Entry 2EPH (X-ray diffraction, 2.70 A resolution); this record covers chains B and C of the 5 polymer chains in the assembly.

Chain B (and C):
Protein: Fructose-bisphosphate aldolase
From: Plasmodium falciparum
Notes: EC 4.1.2.13; chain C of this document is another copy of the same molecule, construct and numbering; everything in this record applies to it too
Reference sequence: P14223 (ALF_PLAFA); residues 0-368 here correspond to UniProt positions 1-369 (UniProt number = residue number + 1)
Sequence (369 residues; each row starts with the number of its first residue; numbering starts at 0):
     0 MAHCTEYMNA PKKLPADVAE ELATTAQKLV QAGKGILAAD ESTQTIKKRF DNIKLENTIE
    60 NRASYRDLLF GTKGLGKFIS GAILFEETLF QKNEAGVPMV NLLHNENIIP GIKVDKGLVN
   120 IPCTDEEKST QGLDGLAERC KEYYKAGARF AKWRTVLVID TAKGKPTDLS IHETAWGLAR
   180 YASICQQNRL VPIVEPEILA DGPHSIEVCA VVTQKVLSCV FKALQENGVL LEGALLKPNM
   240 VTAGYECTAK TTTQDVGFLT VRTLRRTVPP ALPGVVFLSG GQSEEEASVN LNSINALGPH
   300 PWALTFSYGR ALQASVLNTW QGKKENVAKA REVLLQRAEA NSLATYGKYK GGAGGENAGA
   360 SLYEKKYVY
Unresolved in the structure: 0-2, 352-368 (chain C: 0-1, 365-368)
Swiss-Prot annotation at these positions:
  - active site: E194 (Proton acceptor), K236 (Schiff-base intermediate with dihydroxyacetone phosphate)
  - binding site (dihydroxyacetone phosphate): D39, K151, K236, S278, G279, G308, R309
  - binding site (D-glyceraldehyde 3-phosphate): S41, T44, K112, E194
  - binding site (beta-D-fructose 1,6-bisphosphate): R48, S278 to G280, S306, R309
  - site: Y368 (Necessary for preference for fructose 1,6-bisphosphate over fructose 1-phosphate)
Reported in the primary citation:
  - mutagenesis - D39G, A313G, L316D: decreased binding to TRAP
  - catalytic residues: K236 (citing earlier work)

Interface between chain B and chain C:
Pairs across the interface - 58 pairs, chain B then chain C:
  T4(B) with T160(C); V207(C)
  E5(B) with T160(C)
  Y6(B) with T160(C); K164(C); P165(C), hydrogen bond (side chain-backbone); I170(C); V211(C), hydrophobic; K214(C)
  N8(B) with D167(C); K214(C), hydrogen bond (backbone-side chain)
  A9(B) with V210(C), hydrophobic
  K12(B) with E206(C)
  T160(B) with T4(C), hydrogen bond (side chain-backbone); E5(C); Y6(C)
  K164(B) with Y6(C)
  P165(B) with Y6(C), hydrogen bond (backbone-side chain)
  D167(B) with N8(C), hydrogen bond
  I170(B) with Y6(C)
  V207(B) with E5(C); Y6(C)
  V210(B) with A9(C), hydrophobic
  V211(B) with Y6(C), hydrophobic
  Q213(B) with Q224(C)
  K214(B) with Y6(C); N8(C), hydrogen bond (side chain-backbone)
  S217(B) with K221(C); Q224(C)
  Q224(B) with Q213(C); S217(C); R265(C), hydrogen bond (side chain-backbone)
  L229(B) with R265(C)
  L230(B) with R265(C)
  E231(B) with R261(C); R265(C), salt bridge
  R264(B) with P268(C); P269(C), hydrogen bond (side chain-backbone); A270(C), hydrogen bond (backbone-backbone)
  R265(B) with Q224(C), hydrogen bond (backbone-side chain); L229(C); L230(C); E231(C), salt bridge; P268(C); A270(C)
  T266(B) with P268(C)
  V267(B) with P269(C)
  P268(B) with R264(C); R265(C); T266(C)
  P269(B) with R264(C), hydrogen bond (backbone-side chain); V267(C); P300(C), hydrophobic; W301(C), hydrophobic
  A270(B) with R264(C), hydrogen bond (backbone-backbone); R265(C)
  P300(B) with P269(C), hydrophobic
  W301(B) with P269(C), hydrophobic
Other interface residues (no listed pair), chain B (33 interface residues in all): G163, K221, R261
Other interface residues (no listed pair), chain C (33 interface residues in all): G163

In short:
The chain B/chain C interface involves 33 residues from each chain, with 12 hydrogen bonds and 2 salt bridges.
Polar pairs include E231(B)-R265(C), Y6(B)-P165(C) and N8(B)-K214(C). From the paper: the catalytic residue
K236(B); D39G, A313G and L316D of chain B reduce binding to TRAP.
Both chains are Fructose-bisphosphate aldolase (Plasmodium falciparum). Entry 2EPH (Crystal structure of
fructose-bisphosphate aldolase from Plasmodium falciparum in complex with TRAP-tail) was determined by X-ray
diffraction (same publication as 2PC4).
